3H3V - chains B and C of the 15 polymer chains in the assembly; structure by X-ray diffraction, 4.00 A resolution.

== Chain B ==
Molecule: DNA-directed RNA polymerase II subunit RPB1
From: Saccharomyces cerevisiae
Notes: EC 2.7.7.6
UniProtKB: P04050 (RPB1_YEAST); residues 1-1733 here = UniProt positions 1-1733
Sequence (1733 residues; row label = number of the first residue in the row):
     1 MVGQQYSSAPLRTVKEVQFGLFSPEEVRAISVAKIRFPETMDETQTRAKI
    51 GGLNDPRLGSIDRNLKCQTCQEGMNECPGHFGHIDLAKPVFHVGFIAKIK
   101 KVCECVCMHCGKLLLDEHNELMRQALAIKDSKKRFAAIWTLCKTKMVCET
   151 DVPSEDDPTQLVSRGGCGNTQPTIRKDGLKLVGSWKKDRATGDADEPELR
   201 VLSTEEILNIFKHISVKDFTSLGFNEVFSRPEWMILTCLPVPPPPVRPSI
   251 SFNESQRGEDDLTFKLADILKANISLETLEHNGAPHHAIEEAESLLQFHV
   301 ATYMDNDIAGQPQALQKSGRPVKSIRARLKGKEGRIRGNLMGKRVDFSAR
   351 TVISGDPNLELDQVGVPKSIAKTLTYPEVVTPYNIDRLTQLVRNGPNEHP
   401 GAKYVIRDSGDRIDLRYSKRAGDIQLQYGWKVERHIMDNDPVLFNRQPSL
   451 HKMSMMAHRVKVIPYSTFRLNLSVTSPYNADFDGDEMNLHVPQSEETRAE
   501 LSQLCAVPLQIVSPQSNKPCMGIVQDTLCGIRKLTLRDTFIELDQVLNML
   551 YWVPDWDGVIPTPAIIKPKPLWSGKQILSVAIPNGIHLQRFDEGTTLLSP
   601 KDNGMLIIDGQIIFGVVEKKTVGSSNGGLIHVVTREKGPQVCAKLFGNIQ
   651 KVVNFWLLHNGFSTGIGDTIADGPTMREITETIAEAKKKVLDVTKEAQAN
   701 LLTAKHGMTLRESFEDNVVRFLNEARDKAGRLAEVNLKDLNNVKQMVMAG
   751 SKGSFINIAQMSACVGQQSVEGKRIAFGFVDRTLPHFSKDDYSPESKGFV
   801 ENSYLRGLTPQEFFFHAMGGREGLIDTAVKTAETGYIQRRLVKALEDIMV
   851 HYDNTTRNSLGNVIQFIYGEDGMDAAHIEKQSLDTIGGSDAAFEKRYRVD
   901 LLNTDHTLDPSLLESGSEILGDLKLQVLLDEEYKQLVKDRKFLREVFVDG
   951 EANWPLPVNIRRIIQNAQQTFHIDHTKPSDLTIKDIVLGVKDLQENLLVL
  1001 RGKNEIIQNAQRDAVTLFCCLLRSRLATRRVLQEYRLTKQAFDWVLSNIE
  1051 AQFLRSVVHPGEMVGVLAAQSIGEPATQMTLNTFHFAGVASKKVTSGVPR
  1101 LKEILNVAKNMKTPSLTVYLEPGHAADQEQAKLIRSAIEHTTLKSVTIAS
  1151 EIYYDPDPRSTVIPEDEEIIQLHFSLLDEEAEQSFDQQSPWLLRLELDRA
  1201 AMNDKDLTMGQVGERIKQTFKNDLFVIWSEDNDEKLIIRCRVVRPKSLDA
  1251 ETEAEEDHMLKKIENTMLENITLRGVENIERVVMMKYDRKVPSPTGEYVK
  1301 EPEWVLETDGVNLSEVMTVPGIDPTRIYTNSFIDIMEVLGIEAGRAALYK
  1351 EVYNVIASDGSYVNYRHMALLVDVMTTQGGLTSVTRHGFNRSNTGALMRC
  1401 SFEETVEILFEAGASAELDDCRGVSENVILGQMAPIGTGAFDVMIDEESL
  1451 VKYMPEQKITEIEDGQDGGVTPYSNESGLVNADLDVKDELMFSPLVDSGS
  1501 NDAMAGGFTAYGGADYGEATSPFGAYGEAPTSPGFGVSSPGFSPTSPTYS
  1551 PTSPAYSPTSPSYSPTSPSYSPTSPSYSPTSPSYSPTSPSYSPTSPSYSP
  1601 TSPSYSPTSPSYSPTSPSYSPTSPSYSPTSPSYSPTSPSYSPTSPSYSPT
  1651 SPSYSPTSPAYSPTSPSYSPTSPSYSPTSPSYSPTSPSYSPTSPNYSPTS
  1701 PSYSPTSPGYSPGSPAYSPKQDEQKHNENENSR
Disordered / not traced: 1, 187-194, 1082-1091, 1177-1186, 1244-1253, 1456-1733
Residues lining bound ligands:
  - Mg2+ (MG): R446, D481, D483, D485
  - Zn2+ (ZN), molecule 1: C67, Q68, C70, Q71, C77, H80
  - Zn2+ (ZN), molecule 2: C107, M108, C110, C148, G166, C167
Swiss-Prot annotation at these positions:
  - region: P248 to D260 (Lid loop), N306 to K323 (Rudder loop), P810 to E822 (Bridging helix)
  - binding site (Zn(2+)): C67, C70, C77, H80, C107, C110, C148, C167
  - binding site (Mg(2+)): D481, D483, D485
  - modified residue: T1471 (Phosphothreonine)
  - cross-link (Glycyl lysine isopeptide (Lys-Gly)): K695 (interchain with G-Cter in ubiquitin), K1246 (interchain with G-Cter in ubiquitin), K1350 (interchain with G-Cter in ubiquitin)
  - natural variant: S1653 to P1659 (deletion: In strain: A364A)
  - mutagenesis: K1246 (K1246R: Impairs ubiquitination during transcription stress)

== Chain C ==
Molecule: DNA-directed RNA polymerase II subunit RPB2
From: Saccharomyces cerevisiae
Notes: EC 2.7.7.6
UniProtKB: P08518 (RPB2_YEAST); residues 1-1224 here = UniProt positions 1-1224
Sequence (1224 residues; row label = number of the first residue in the row):
     1 MSDLANSEKYYDEDPYGFEDESAPITAEDSWAVISAFFREKGLVSQQLDS
    51 FNQFVDYTLQDIICEDSTLILEQLAQHTTESDNISRKYEISFGKIYVTKP
   101 MVNESDGVTHALYPQEARLRNLTYSSGLFVDVKKRTYEAIDVPGRELKYE
   151 LIAEESEDDSESGKVFIGRLPIMLRSKNCYLSEATESDLYKLKECPFDMG
   201 GYFIINGSEKVLIAQERSAGNIVQVFKKAAPSPISHVAEIRSALEKGSRF
   251 ISTLQVKLYGREGSSARTIKATLPYIKQDIPIVIIFRALGIIPDGEILEH
   301 ICYDVNDWQMLEMLKPCVEDGFVIQDRETALDFIGRRGTALGIKKEKRIQ
   351 YAKDILQKEFLPHITQLEGFESRKAFFLGYMINRLLLCALDRKDQDDRDH
   401 FGKKRLDLAGPLLAQLFKTLFKKLTKDIFRYMQRTVEEAHDFNMKLAINA
   451 KTITSGLKYALATGNWGEQKKAMSSRAGVSQVLNRYTYSSTLSHLRRTNT
   501 PIGRDGKLAKPRQLHNTHWGLVCPAETPEGQACGLVKNLSLMSCISVGTD
   551 PMPIITFLSEWGMEPLEDYVPHQSPDATRVFVNGVWHGVHRNPARLMETL
   601 RTLRRKGDINPEVSMIRDIREKELKIFTDAGRVYRPLFIVEDDESLGHKE
   651 LKVRKGHIAKLMATEYQDIEGGFEDVEEYTWSSLLNEGLVEYIDAEEEES
   701 ILIAMQPEDLEPAEANEENDLDVDPAKRIRVSHHATTFTHCEIHPSMILG
   751 VAASIIPFPDHNQSPRNTYQSAMGKQAMGVFLTNYNVRMDTMANILYYPQ
   801 KPLGTTRAMEYLKFRELPAGQNAIVAIACYSGYNQEDSMIMNQSSIDRGL
   851 FRSLFFRSYMDQEKKYGMSITETFEKPQRTNTLRMKHGTYDKLDDDGLIA
   901 PGVRVSGEDVIIGKTTPISPDEEELGQRTAYHSKRDASTPLRSTENGIVD
   951 QVLVTTNQDGLKFVKVRVRTTKIPQIGDKFASRHGQKGTIGITYRREDMP
  1001 FTAEGIVPDLIINPHAIPSRMTVAHLIECLLSKVAALSGNEGDASPFTDI
  1051 TVEGISKLLREHGYQSRGFEVMYNGHTGKKLMAQIFFGPTYYQRLRHMVD
  1101 DKIHARARGPMQVLTRQPVEGRSRDGGLRFGEMERDCMIAHGAASFLKER
  1151 LMEASDAFRVHICGICGLMTVIAKLNHNQFECKGCDNKIDIYQIHIPYAA
  1201 KLLFQELMAMNITPRLYTDRSRDF
Disordered / not traced: 1-19, 71-89, 135-163, 336-344, 438-445, 503-506, 669-677, 716-721, 920-932
Residues lining bound ligands: Zn2+ (ZN): C1163, C1166, C1182, C1185

== How chain B and chain C interact ==
Contacting residue pairs (401):
  V2(B) - A1157(C)
  V2(B) - F1158(C)
  V2(B) - H1195(C)
  Q4(B) - R1159(C)  hydrogen bond (backbone-side chain)
  Q5(B) - R1159(C)  hydrogen bond (backbone-side chain)
  Q5(B) - L1175(C)
  S7(B) - R1159(C)
  S7(B) - H1161(C)  hydrogen bond
  S7(B) - L1175(C)
  S7(B) - Q1193(C)  hydrogen bond
  S8(B) - N1178(C)  hydrogen bond
  S8(B) - F1180(C)
  A9(B) - H1161(C)
  A9(B) - F1180(C)  hydrophobic
  A9(B) - I1191(C)
  A9(B) - Q1193(C)
  P10(B) - I1191(C)
  P10(B) - Y1192(C)  hydrophobic
  P10(B) - Q1193(C)  hydrogen bond (backbone-backbone)
  L11(B) - Q1193(C)
  R12(B) - Y1192(C)  hydrogen bond
  R12(B) - Q1193(C)  hydrogen bond (backbone-backbone)
  R12(B) - I1194(C)
  R12(B) - T1218(C)
  R12(B) - D1219(C)  salt bridge
  T13(B) - T1218(C)
  V14(B) - I1194(C)  hydrophobic
  V14(B) - L1216(C)  hydrophobic
  V14(B) - Y1217(C)
  K15(B) - Y1217(C)  hydrogen bond (backbone-backbone)
  K15(B) - T1218(C)
  K15(B) - D1219(C)
  K15(B) - R1220(C)  hydrogen bond (backbone-side chain)
  E16(B) - R1215(C)
  E16(B) - Y1217(C)  hydrogen bond (backbone-backbone)
  E16(B) - D1219(C)
  E16(B) - R1220(C)
  E16(B) - S1221(C)  hydrogen bond (side chain-backbone)
  E16(B) - R1222(C)  hydrogen bond (side chain-backbone)
  V17(B) - R1215(C)
  Q18(B) - T1213(C)
  Q18(B) - P1214(C)
  Q18(B) - R1215(C)  hydrogen bond (backbone-backbone)
  F19(B) - T1213(C)
  F19(B) - P1214(C)  hydrophobic
  G20(B) - I1212(C)
  G20(B) - T1213(C)  hydrogen bond (backbone-side chain)
  L21(B) - T1213(C)
  F22(B) - N1211(C)  hydrogen bond (backbone-side chain)
  F22(B) - T1213(C)
  E26(B) - C1166(C)
  E26(B) - R1215(C)  salt bridge
  A29(B) - K1183(C)
  A29(B) - G1184(C)
  I30(B) - L1168(C)  hydrophobic
  I30(B) - T1170(C)
  I30(B) - K1183(C)  hydrogen bond (backbone-side chain)
  Q68(B) - I1172(C)
  T69(B) - K1174(C)
  Q71(B) - K1174(C)
  Q71(B) - N1176(C)  hydrogen bond
  E72(B) - L1175(C)
  M74(B) - R1116(C)
  N75(B) - R1116(C)
  E76(B) - F1158(C)
  E76(B) - R1159(C)  salt bridge
  E76(B) - L1175(C)
  P78(B) - K1201(C)
  G79(B) - K1201(C)
  G79(B) - Q1205(C)
  F81(B) - Q1205(C)
  F81(B) - M1208(C)  hydrophobic
  F81(B) - A1209(C)
  H92(B) - M1210(C)  hydrogen bond (side chain-backbone)
  P240(B) - M1208(C)
  P240(B) - N1211(C)
  P242(B) - A1209(C)
  P245(B) - L1114(C)
  P245(B) - Y1198(C)
  V246(B) - L1114(C)
  V246(B) - L1202(C)  hydrophobic
  V246(B) - E1206(C)
  P248(B) - L1114(C)
  F252(B) - R935(C)
  N253(B) - R884(C)
  N253(B) - R935(C)
  E254(B) - R935(C)
  S255(B) - I918(C)
  S255(B) - R935(C)
  Q256(B) - R935(C)
  Y303(B) - A1209(C)
  M304(B) - M1210(C)  hydrophobic
  L315(B) - K471(C)
  G319(B) - K471(C)
  I325(B) - E1206(C)
  I325(B) - A1209(C)  hydrophobic
  I325(B) - M1210(C)  hydrophobic
  R328(B) - E1206(C)  salt bridge
  L329(B) - L1203(C)  hydrophobic
  L329(B) - E1206(C)
  L329(B) - L1207(C)  hydrophobic
  L329(B) - M1210(C)  hydrophobic
  R335(B) - L1114(C)
  R335(B) - L1202(C)
  R335(B) - E1206(C)  salt bridge
  I336(B) - L1203(C)  hydrophobic
  R337(B) - E1132(C)  salt bridge
  G338(B) - R1129(C)  hydrogen bond (backbone-side chain)
  N339(B) - T1115(C)
  N339(B) - Q1117(C)  hydrogen bond (backbone-side chain)
  N339(B) - D1156(C)
  N339(B) - A1199(C)
  L340(B) - P1197(C)  hydrophobic
  L340(B) - A1199(C)
  L340(B) - A1200(C)
  L340(B) - L1203(C)  hydrophobic
  M341(B) - R1135(C)
  G342(B) - R1129(C)
  G342(B) - F1130(C)
  G342(B) - G1131(C)
  K343(B) - Q1117(C)
  K343(B) - R1129(C)
  K343(B) - F1130(C)  hydrogen bond (backbone-backbone)
  K343(B) - L1151(C)  hydrogen bond (side chain-backbone)
  K343(B) - S1155(C)
  K343(B) - D1156(C)  salt bridge
  K343(B) - P1197(C)
  R344(B) - Q1117(C)
  R344(B) - P1118(C)
  R344(B) - V1119(C)
  R344(B) - E1120(C)  salt bridge
  R344(B) - G1127(C)
  R344(B) - L1128(C)
  R344(B) - R1129(C)
  R344(B) - A1154(C)
  R344(B) - S1155(C)  hydrogen bond (backbone-side chain)
  V345(B) - P1118(C)
  V345(B) - G1127(C)
  V345(B) - L1128(C)  hydrogen bond (backbone-backbone)
  V345(B) - F1130(C)  hydrophobic
  V345(B) - R1150(C)
  V345(B) - A1154(C)
  D346(B) - R1106(C)  salt bridge
  D346(B) - R1108(C)  hydrogen bond (side chain-backbone)
  D346(B) - P1118(C)
  D346(B) - R1150(C)  hydrogen bond (backbone-side chain)
  D346(B) - A1154(C)  hydrogen bond (backbone-backbone)
  D346(B) - S1155(C)
  F347(B) - R1106(C)  hydrogen bond (backbone-backbone)
  F347(B) - A1107(C)
  F347(B) - R1108(C)
  F347(B) - R1150(C)  hydrogen bond (backbone-side chain)
  S348(B) - A1105(C)
  S348(B) - R1106(C)  hydrogen bond (backbone-backbone)
  S348(B) - L1128(C)  hydrogen bond (side chain-backbone)
  A349(B) - H1104(C)
  A349(B) - A1105(C)  hydrophobic
  A349(B) - L1128(C)
  R350(B) - K1102(C)
  R350(B) - I1103(C)
  R350(B) - H1104(C)  hydrogen bond (backbone-backbone)
  R350(B) - L1128(C)
  T351(B) - I1103(C)
  V352(B) - V1099(C)  hydrophobic
  D356(B) - Y833(C)  hydrogen bond
  P357(B) - G832(C)
  P357(B) - Y833(C)
  N358(B) - Y833(C)  hydrogen bond
  I370(B) - A1105(C)  hydrophobic
  T373(B) - A1105(C)
  T373(B) - R1106(C)
  L374(B) - R1106(C)
  Y404(B) - R1108(C)
  R412(B) - R1108(C)
  E433(B) - R1108(C)  salt bridge
  L443(B) - M1138(C)  hydrophobic
  L443(B) - F1146(C)  hydrophobic
  Q447(B) - E1134(C)  hydrogen bond
  S449(B) - M1133(C)
  S449(B) - E1134(C)  hydrogen bond
  S449(B) - C1137(C)
  H451(B) - C1137(C)  hydrogen bond (backbone-side chain)
  K452(B) - A1140(C)
  K452(B) - H1141(C)  hydrogen bond (backbone-side chain)
  M455(B) - E1134(C)
  M455(B) - H1141(C)  hydrogen bond (backbone-side chain)
  Y465(B) - I976(C)  hydrophobic
  S466(B) - Q975(C)  hydrogen bond
  S466(B) - V1099(C)
  S466(B) - D1100(C)  hydrogen bond
  S466(B) - I1103(C)
  T467(B) - G977(C)
  R469(B) - G991(C)  hydrogen bond (side chain-backbone)
  L472(B) - Q835(C)
  L472(B) - E836(C)
  T475(B) - E836(C)
  A480(B) - E836(C)
  D481(B) - E836(C)
  F482(B) - Q835(C)
  F482(B) - E836(C)  hydrogen bond (backbone-backbone)
  F482(B) - D837(C)
  F482(B) - S838(C)
  F482(B) - T989(C)  hydrogen bond (backbone-side chain)
  D483(B) - D837(C)
  D483(B) - K979(C)  hydrogen bond (backbone-side chain)
  D483(B) - K987(C)
  G484(B) - T989(C)
  E486(B) - K1102(C)
  N488(B) - L1128(C)
  N488(B) - R1129(C)
  H490(B) - F1130(C)
  H490(B) - R1150(C)  hydrogen bond
  V491(B) - R1150(C)
  P492(B) - E1149(C)
  Q493(B) - E1149(C)  hydrogen bond (backbone-side chain)
  S494(B) - E1149(C)  hydrogen bond (backbone-side chain)
  E496(B) - S1145(C)
  T497(B) - F1146(C)
  T497(B) - E1149(C)  hydrogen bond
  E500(B) - A1143(C)
  E500(B) - A1144(C)  hydrogen bond (side chain-backbone)
  E500(B) - S1145(C)  hydrogen bond (side chain-backbone)
  E500(B) - F1146(C)  hydrogen bond (side chain-backbone)
  L504(B) - H1141(C)
  C505(B) - H1141(C)
  Q510(B) - H1141(C)
  V524(B) - Q835(C)
  Q525(B) - Q835(C)
  Q525(B) - E836(C)  hydrogen bond (side chain-backbone)
  Q525(B) - H1015(C)
  D526(B) - C829(C)  hydrogen bond
  D526(B) - Q835(C)  hydrogen bond (backbone-side chain)
  D526(B) - N1013(C)  hydrogen bond
  D526(B) - H1015(C)  hydrogen bond (backbone-side chain)
  T527(B) - Q835(C)
  C529(B) - H1015(C)
  Q545(B) - K1079(C)
  L657(B) - C829(C)  hydrophobic
  L658(B) - Y830(C)  hydrophobic
  L658(B) - S831(C)
  L658(B) - N1074(C)
  L658(B) - H1076(C)
  H659(B) - N1074(C)  hydrogen bond
  H659(B) - K1080(C)
  H659(B) - L1081(C)
  N660(B) - M1082(C)
  N660(B) - A1083(C)  hydrogen bond (backbone-backbone)
  G661(B) - L1081(C)
  G661(B) - A1083(C)
  F662(B) - A828(C)
  F662(B) - C829(C)  hydrogen bond (backbone-backbone)
  F662(B) - P1014(C)  hydrophobic
  S663(B) - I827(C)  hydrogen bond (side chain-backbone)
  S663(B) - A828(C)
  S663(B) - P1014(C)
  S663(B) - I1085(C)
  S663(B) - F1086(C)  hydrogen bond (side chain-backbone)
  T664(B) - I827(C)
  T664(B) - P1014(C)
  T664(B) - I1017(C)
  T664(B) - F1086(C)
  G665(B) - L1026(C)
  G665(B) - F1086(C)
  I666(B) - L1026(C)
  I666(B) - L1030(C)  hydrophobic
  I666(B) - R1067(C)
  I666(B) - F1086(C)  hydrophobic
  I670(B) - R1067(C)
  T680(B) - I729(C)
  N742(B) - F1069(C)
  M746(B) - P1014(C)
  M746(B) - H1015(C)  hydrogen bond
  M746(B) - P1018(C)  hydrophobic
  S751(B) - H1015(C)  hydrogen bond (backbone-side chain)
  K752(B) - H1015(C)
  K752(B) - S1019(C)
  N757(B) - P1018(C)
  N757(B) - S1019(C)
  N757(B) - M1021(C)
  Q760(B) - M1021(C)
  M761(B) - M1021(C)  hydrophobic
  M761(B) - V1023(C)  hydrophobic
  E771(B) - Q513(C)
  A776(B) - N516(C)
  F777(B) - N516(C)
  G778(B) - H400(C)
  G778(B) - H515(C)
  G778(B) - N516(C)  hydrogen bond (backbone-side chain)
  G778(B) - E699(C)
  F779(B) - N516(C)
  F779(B) - T517(C)
  F779(B) - E698(C)
  F779(B) - E699(C)
  V780(B) - E699(C)  hydrogen bond (backbone-side chain)
  R782(B) - E698(C)
  R782(B) - E699(C)  hydrogen bond (side chain-backbone)
  R782(B) - I701(C)  hydrogen bond (side chain-backbone)
  T783(B) - N516(C)
  L784(B) - W519(C)  hydrophobic
  P785(B) - E698(C)
  P785(B) - I701(C)
  P785(B) - L702(C)
  P785(B) - I703(C)  hydrogen bond (backbone-backbone)
  H786(B) - W519(C)
  H786(B) - L702(C)
  H786(B) - I703(C)
  H786(B) - M705(C)  hydrogen bond
  H786(B) - E742(C)  salt bridge
  K789(B) - R620(C)
  E795(B) - V731(C)
  E801(B) - I729(C)
  N802(B) - R728(C)
  N802(B) - I729(C)  hydrogen bond (side chain-backbone)
  Y804(B) - H761(C)  hydrogen bond (backbone-side chain)
  Y804(B) - Q763(C)
  Y804(B) - M1021(C)  hydrophobic
  Y804(B) - V1023(C)  hydrophobic
  L805(B) - H761(C)  hydrogen bond (backbone-side chain)
  R806(B) - A726(C)
  R806(B) - K727(C)
  R806(B) - R728(C)
  R806(B) - I729(C)
  R806(B) - H761(C)
  G807(B) - R728(C)
  G807(B) - D760(C)
  G807(B) - H761(C)
  L808(B) - R728(C)  hydrogen bond (backbone-side chain)
  L808(B) - D760(C)  hydrogen bond (backbone-backbone)
  L808(B) - F1047(C)
  T809(B) - F1047(C)
  P810(B) - W519(C)
  P810(B) - M705(C)  hydrophobic
  P810(B) - P745(C)  hydrophobic
  P810(B) - F1047(C)
  F813(B) - L749(C)  hydrophobic
  F813(B) - P759(C)
  F814(B) - L514(C)  hydrophobic
  F814(B) - H515(C)
  F814(B) - N516(C)
  F814(B) - W519(C)  hydrophobic
  H816(B) - Q763(C)
  H816(B) - S764(C)  hydrogen bond (side chain-backbone)
  A817(B) - L514(C)  hydrophobic
  A817(B) - P524(C)  hydrophobic
  A817(B) - S764(C)
  M818(B) - L514(C)
  M818(B) - H515(C)
  M818(B) - N516(C)
  R821(B) - R512(C)  hydrogen bond (side chain-backbone)
  R821(B) - Q513(C)
  R821(B) - L514(C)
  R821(B) - P524(C)  hydrogen bond (side chain-backbone)
  R821(B) - T527(C)
  E822(B) - Q513(C)
  I825(B) - L508(C)  hydrophobic
  I825(B) - R512(C)
  I825(B) - Q513(C)
  A828(B) - G530(C)
  Q838(B) - M1133(C)
  R839(B) - E1132(C)  salt bridge
  V842(B) - R1135(C)
  V842(B) - D1136(C)
  K843(B) - E1132(C)
  K843(B) - R1135(C)
  E846(B) - R1135(C)  salt bridge
  M1063(B) - I1139(C)
  V1066(B) - D1136(C)
  V1066(B) - A1140(C)  hydrophobic
  N1265(B) - G263(C)
  N1265(B) - S265(C)
  E1269(B) - G263(C)
  L1409(B) - L1207(C)  hydrophobic
  L1409(B) - I1212(C)
  F1410(B) - M1210(C)  hydrophobic
  F1410(B) - I1212(C)
  D1420(B) - R1220(C)
  D1420(B) - R1222(C)  salt bridge
  R1422(B) - F1224(C)  hydrogen bond (side chain-backbone)
  V1424(B) - I1139(C)  hydrophobic
  V1428(B) - L1147(C)  hydrophobic
  V1428(B) - L1151(C)  hydrophobic
  I1429(B) - P1197(C)
  I1429(B) - A1200(C)
  L1430(B) - M1152(C)
  L1430(B) - H1195(C)
  L1430(B) - I1196(C)
  L1430(B) - P1197(C)
  L1430(B) - F1204(C)  hydrophobic
  G1431(B) - K1148(C)
  G1431(B) - M1152(C)
  G1431(B) - P1197(C)
  Q1432(B) - H1195(C)
  M1433(B) - A1144(C)  hydrophobic
  M1433(B) - S1145(C)
  I1436(B) - I1139(C)  hydrophobic
  I1436(B) - G1142(C)
  I1436(B) - A1144(C)
  T1438(B) - G1142(C)  hydrogen bond (side chain-backbone)
  T1438(B) - A1143(C)
  T1438(B) - A1144(C)  hydrogen bond (side chain-backbone)
  G1439(B) - A1144(C)
Other interface residues (no listed pair), chain B (220 interface residues in all): G3, Y6, V32, C70, C77, H80, F95, F228, L236, C238, P243, R326, S354, S369, T375, S454, L501, N654, G667, D668, T669, G753, F787, Q811, G820, L824, V829, Q1070, K1144, L1397, L1418, S1425, A1434, G1437
Other interface residues (no listed pair), chain C (203 interface residues in all): E262, S264, K470, A472, H518, Q531, C533, G534, R635, A695, S700, P725, R730, I748, N762, P765, N767, T768, Y769, N834, T882, G988, I990, I1027, V1052, T1077, Q1084, G1109, M1111, E1153, V1160, A1173

== Summary ==
220 residues of chain B face 203 of chain C across their interface, with 82 hydrogen bonds and 14 salt
bridges. Among the polar pairs are R12(B)-D1219(C), E26(B)-R1215(C) and E76(B)-R1159(C). Ligands of chain B:
Zn2+ and Mg2+. Ligands of chain C: Zn2+.
Here chain B is DNA-directed RNA polymerase II subunit RPB1 and chain C is DNA-directed RNA polymerase II
subunit RPB2, both from Saccharomyces cerevisiae. Entry 3H3V (Yeast RNAP II containing poly(A)-signal sequence
in the active site) was determined by X-ray diffraction.
